8SNY - chains B and D of the 6 polymer chains in the assembly; structure by electron microscopy, 3.41 A resolution.

# Chain B (and D)
Protein: Phosphoprotein
Source organism: Respiratory syncytial virus A2
Notes: chain D of this document is another copy of the same molecule, construct and numbering; everything in this record applies to it too
UniProtKB: G3C7Q7 (G3C7Q7_HRSV); numbering as in UniProt (aligned over 1-241)
Chain sequence (241 residues; row label = number of the first residue in the row):
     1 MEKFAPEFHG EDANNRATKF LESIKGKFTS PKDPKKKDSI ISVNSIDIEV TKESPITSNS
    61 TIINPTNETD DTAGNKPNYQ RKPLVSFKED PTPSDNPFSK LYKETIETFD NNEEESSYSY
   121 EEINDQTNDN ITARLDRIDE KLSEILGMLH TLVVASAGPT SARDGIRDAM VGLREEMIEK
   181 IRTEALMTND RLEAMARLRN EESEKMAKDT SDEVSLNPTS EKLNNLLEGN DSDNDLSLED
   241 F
Not modelled in the structure: 1-129, 188-241 (chain D: 1-127, 159-169, 202-241)

# Interface between chain B and chain D
Contacting residue pairs - 10 pairs, chain B then chain D:
  A169(B) - I181(D)
  L173(B) - A185(D)  hydrophobic
  E175(B) - T188(D)
  I178(B) - A185(D)
  I178(B) - T188(D)
  I178(B) - N189(D)
  I178(B) - L192(D)  hydrophobic
  E179(B) - L192(D)
  R182(B) - N189(D)
  R182(B) - E193(D)  salt bridge
Interface residues without a listed pair, chain D (8 interface residues in all): M177, A196

# In short
6 residues of chain B face 8 of chain D across their interface, with 1 salt bridge. Its one salt-bridged
contact is R182(B)-E193(D).
Both chains are Phosphoprotein (Respiratory syncytial virus A2). Entry 8SNY (Cryo-EM structure of the
respiratory syncytial virus polymerase (L:P) bound to the trailer complementary promoter) was determined by
electron microscopy together with 8SNX from the same study.
